PDB entry 6G8M | X-ray diffraction, 2.70 A resolution | chains H and Z of the 28 polymer chains in the assembly

[Chain H]
Molecule: Proteasome subunit beta type-2
From: Saccharomyces cerevisiae (strain ATCC 204508 / S288c)
Notes: EC 3.4.25.1
Reference sequence: P25043 (PSB2_YEAST); residues 1-232 here correspond to UniProt positions 30-261 (UniProt number = residue number + 29)
Amino-acid sequence (232 residues; each row starts with the number of its first residue):
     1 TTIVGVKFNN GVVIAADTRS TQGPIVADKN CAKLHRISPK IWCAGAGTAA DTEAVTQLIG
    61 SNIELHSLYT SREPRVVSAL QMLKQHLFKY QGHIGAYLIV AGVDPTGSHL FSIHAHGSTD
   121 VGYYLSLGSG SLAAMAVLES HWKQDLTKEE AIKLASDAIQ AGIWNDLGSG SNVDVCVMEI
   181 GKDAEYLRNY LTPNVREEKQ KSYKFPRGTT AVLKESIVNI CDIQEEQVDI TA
Not modelled in the structure: 227-232
Residues lining bound ligands:
  - EQE ((2S,3R)-4-[[(2S)-3-methyl-1-[[(2S)-3-methyl-1-oxidanylidene-1-phenylmethoxy-butan-2-yl]amino]-1-oxidanylidene-butan-2-yl]amino]-3-oxidanyl-4-oxidanylidene-2-propan-2-yl-butanoic acid), molecule 1: T1, R19, S20, T21, K33, G45, A46, G47, A49, Y97, G128, S129, S131, L132, G168
  - EQE, molecule 2: Y97, H114, S118
Curated features (UniProtKB/Swiss-Prot):
  - active site: T1 (Nucleophile)

[Chain Z]
Molecule: Proteasome subunit beta type-6
From: Saccharomyces cerevisiae (strain ATCC 204508 / S288c)
Notes: EC 3.4.25.1
Reference sequence: P23724 (PSB6_YEAST); residues 1-222 here correspond to UniProt positions 20-241 (UniProt number = residue number + 19)
Amino-acid sequence (222 residues; numbered 1 to 222; the number before each row is that of its first residue):
     1 QFNPYGDNGG TILGIAGEDF AVLAGDTRNI TDYSINSRYE PKVFDCGDNI VMSANGFAAD
    61 GDALVKRFKN SVKWYHFDHN DKKLSINSAA RNIQHLLYGK RFFPYYVHTI IAGLDEDGKG
   121 AVYSFDPVGS YEREQCRAGG AAASLIMPFL DNQVNFKNQY EPGTNGKVKK PLKYLSVEEV
   181 IKLVRDSFTS ATERHIQVGD GLEILIVTKD GVRKEFYELK RD
Metal / ion sites: Mg2+: T192, H195, V198

[Chain H / chain Z interface]
Pairs across the interface (61; chain H residue first):
  R19(H) - I196(Z)
  R19(H) - D222(Z)  salt bridge
  T21(H) - I196(Z)
  P24(H) - R194(Z)
  P24(H) - H195(Z)
  P24(H) - I196(Z)  hydrogen bond (backbone-backbone)
  I25(H) - R194(Z)
  I25(H) - H195(Z)
  V26(H) - E193(Z)
  V26(H) - R194(Z)  hydrogen bond (backbone-side chain)
  V26(H) - I196(Z)  hydrophobic
  A27(H) - R194(Z)  hydrogen bond (backbone-side chain)
  K29(H) - E193(Z)  salt bridge
  K29(H) - R194(Z)
  I163(H) - D222(Z)
  W164(H) - I35(Z)
  W164(H) - R38(Z)  hydrogen bond (backbone-side chain)
  W164(H) - R221(Z)
  W164(H) - D222(Z)
  N165(H) - Y33(Z)
  N165(H) - R38(Z)
  D166(H) - Y33(Z)
  D166(H) - D222(Z)
  L167(H) - R28(Z)
  L167(H) - I30(Z)  hydrophobic
  L167(H) - D32(Z)
  L167(H) - Y33(Z)  hydrogen bond (backbone-backbone)
  L167(H) - I35(Z)  hydrophobic
  L167(H) - I196(Z)
  G168(H) - Y33(Z)
  S169(H) - D222(Z)
  G170(H) - D222(Z)
  S171(H) - D222(Z)  hydrogen bond (backbone-side chain)
  N194(H) - K220(Z)  hydrogen bond (backbone-side chain)
  N194(H) - D222(Z)
  R196(H) - T189(Z)
  R196(H) - S190(Z)  hydrogen bond
  R196(H) - E193(Z)
  E197(H) - R185(Z)  salt bridge
  K199(H) - D186(Z)
  Q200(H) - K182(Z)
  Q200(H) - R185(Z)  hydrogen bond
  Q200(H) - D186(Z)  hydrogen bond (backbone-side chain)
  K201(H) - E179(Z)
  K201(H) - D186(Z)  hydrogen bond (backbone-side chain)
  Y203(H) - F149(Z)
  Y203(H) - Q153(Z)
  Y203(H) - L183(Z)
  Y203(H) - D186(Z)  hydrogen bond
  F205(H) - N152(Z)
  F205(H) - Q153(Z)
  F205(H) - Q159(Z)
  P206(H) - P162(Z)  hydrophobic
  R207(H) - P162(Z)
  G208(H) - P162(Z)
  T209(H) - N158(Z)
  T209(H) - Q159(Z)
  T209(H) - Y160(Z)  hydrogen bond (backbone-backbone)
  T210(H) - N165(Z)
  A211(H) - G166(Z)
  V212(H) - N165(Z)
Other interface residues (no listed pair), chain H (34 interface residues in all): G23, D28, V195
Other interface residues (no listed pair), chain Z (33 interface residues in all): S34, L145, E161, E218

[In short]
The interface between chain H and chain Z involves 34 residues on one side and 33 on the other; the contacts
include 13 hydrogen bonds and 3 salt bridges. Polar pairs include R19(H)-D222(Z), K29(H)-E193(Z) and
E197(H)-R185(Z). Ligands of chain H: compound EQE.
Chain H is Proteasome subunit beta type-2 and chain Z is Proteasome subunit beta type-6, both from
Saccharomyces cerevisiae (strain ATCC 204508 / S288c); the structure, Yeast 20S proteasome in complex with
Cystargolide B Derivative 1, was determined by X-ray diffraction, deposited together with 6G7F and 6G8N.
